PDB entry 7BZO | electron microscopy, 3.20 A resolution | chains B and D of the 4 polymer chains in the assembly

# Chain B
Name: Capsid protein VP2
Organism: Coxsackievirus A10
UniProtKB: G0YPI2 (G0YPI2_9ENTO); residues 1-255 here correspond to UniProt positions 70-324 (UniProt number = residue number + 69)
Sequence (255 residues; each row starts with the number of its first residue):
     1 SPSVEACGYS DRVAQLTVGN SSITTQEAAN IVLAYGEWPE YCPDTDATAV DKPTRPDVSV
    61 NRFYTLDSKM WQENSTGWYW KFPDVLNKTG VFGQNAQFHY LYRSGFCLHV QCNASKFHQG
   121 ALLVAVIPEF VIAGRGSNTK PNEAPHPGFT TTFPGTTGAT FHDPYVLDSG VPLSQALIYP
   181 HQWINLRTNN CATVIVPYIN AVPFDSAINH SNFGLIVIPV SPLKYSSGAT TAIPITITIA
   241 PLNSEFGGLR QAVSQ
Not modelled in the structure: 1-9

# Chain D
Name: Capsid protein VP4
Organism: Coxsackievirus A10
UniProtKB: G0YPI2 (G0YPI2_9ENTO); residues 1-69 here = UniProt positions 1-69
Sequence (69 residues; numbered 1 to 69; the number before each row is that of its first residue):
     1 MGAQVSTQKS GSHETGNVAT GGSTINFTNI NYYKDSYAAS ATRQDFTQDP KKFTQPVLDS
    61 IRELSAPLN
Not modelled in the structure: 1-28, 42-45

# Interface between chain B and chain D
Contacting residue pairs (13):
  Asp-11(B) / Pro-67(D)
  Asp-11(B) / Leu-68(D)
  Arg-12(B) / Leu-68(D)
  Asn-30(B) / Val-57(D)
  Asn-30(B) / Asp-59(D)  hydrogen bond (side chain-backbone)
  Ile-31(B) / Val-57(D)
  Ile-31(B) / Leu-58(D)  hydrogen bond (backbone-backbone)
  Val-32(B) / Pro-56(D)
  Leu-33(B) / Pro-56(D)  hydrogen bond (backbone-backbone)
  Leu-33(B) / Leu-58(D)  hydrophobic
  Tyr-35(B) / Lys-52(D)
  Tyr-35(B) / Phe-53(D)  hydrophobic
  Trp-38(B) / Leu-58(D)  hydrophobic
Other interface residues (no listed pair), chain B (12 interface residues in all): Ser-10, Gly-36, Thr-188, Ile-195
Other interface residues (no listed pair), chain D (9 interface residues in all): Asn-69

# Summary
The interface between chain B and chain D involves 12 residues on one side and 9 on the other; the contacts
include 3 hydrogen bonds. Among the polar pairs are Asn-30(B)/Asp-59(D), Ile-31(B)/Leu-58(D) and
Leu-33(B)/Pro-56(D).
Chain B is Capsid protein VP2 and chain D is Capsid protein VP4, both from Coxsackievirus A10; the structure,
Cryo-EM structure of mature Coxsackievirus A10 at pH 5.5, was determined by electron microscopy together with
7BZN, 7BZT, 7BZU, 7C4T, 7C4W, 7C4Y and 7C4Z from the same study.
